PDB entry 1UH1 | X-ray diffraction, 2.80 A resolution | chains A and B of the 4 polymer chains in the assembly

== Chain A ==
Molecule: Agglutinin alpha chain
From: Artocarpus integer
UniProt: P18670 (LECA_ARTIN); residue numbers follow UniProt; this construct covers 1-133
Amino-acid sequence (133 residues; numbered 1 to 133; the number before each row is that of its first residue):
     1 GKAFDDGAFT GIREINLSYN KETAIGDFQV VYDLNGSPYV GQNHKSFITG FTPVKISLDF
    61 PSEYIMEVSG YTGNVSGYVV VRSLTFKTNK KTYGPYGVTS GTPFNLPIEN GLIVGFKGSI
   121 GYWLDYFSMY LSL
Small-molecule neighbours: alpha-methyl-N-acetyl-D-galactosamine (MGC; methyl 2-acetamido-2-deoxy-alpha-D-galactopyranoside): Gly1, Phe47, Tyr78, Val80, Gly121, Tyr122, Trp123, Asp125
Swiss-Prot annotation at these positions:
  - region: Val68 to Asn89 (IgA-binding)
  - glycosylation (N-linked (GlcNAc...) asparagine): Asn43, Asn74
  - natural variant: Lys45 (K45L; K45T), Met66 (M66D; M66V)
Reported in the primary citation:
  - binding site for methyl alpha-D-galactopyranoside: Gly1, Tyr78, Tyr122, Trp123, Asp125
  - binding site for 2-acetamido-2-deoxy-beta-D-galactopyranose: Gly1, Val79, Asp125
  - specificity-determining residues: Tyr122 (proposed by the authors, not directly observed)
  - specificity-determining residues: Tyr78, Trp123 (from molecular simulation)

== Chain B ==
Molecule: Agglutinin beta-3 chain
From: Artocarpus integer
UniProt: P18673 (LEC3_ARTIN); residue numbers follow UniProt; this construct covers 1-20
Amino-acid sequence (20 residues; each row starts with the number of its first residue):
     1 DEQSGKSQTV IVGPWGAKVS
Disordered / not traced: 1-3, 19-20
Sequence notes: conflict Lys6 (Ile in P18673)

== How chain A and chain B interact ==
Residue-residue contacts (28; chain A residue first):
  Ala8(A) with Thr9(B)
  Thr72(A) with Gly16(B)
  Val79(A) with Gly16(B); Ala17(B)
  Val81(A) with Trp15(B)
  Phe104(A) with Trp15(B)
  Leu106(A) with Val12(B), hydrophobic
  Asp125(A) with Gly16(B); Ala17(B), hydrogen bond (backbone-backbone)
  Tyr126(A) with Pro14(B), hydrophobic; Trp15(B); Ala17(B)
  Phe127(A) with Pro14(B); Trp15(B), hydrogen bond (backbone-backbone)
  Ser128(A) with Ile11(B); Val12(B); Gly13(B); Pro14(B)
  Met129(A) with Val10(B); Ile11(B); Val12(B), hydrogen bond (backbone-backbone); Trp15(B), hydrophobic
  Tyr130(A) with Thr9(B); Val10(B); Ile11(B), hydrophobic
  Leu131(A) with Thr9(B); Val10(B), hydrogen bond (backbone-backbone); Val12(B), hydrophobic
Also at the interface, not in a pair above, chain A (14 interface residues in all): Lys117

== In short ==
14 residues of chain A face 9 of chain B across their interface, with 4 hydrogen bonds. Main-chain hydrogen
bonds include Asp125(A)-Ala17(B), Phe127(A)-Trp15(B) and Met129(A)-Val12(B). Ligands of chain A:
alpha-methyl-N-acetyl-D-galactosamine. From the paper: a binding site for methyl alpha-D-galactopyranoside at
Gly1(A), Tyr78(A) and Tyr122(A) among others; a binding site for 2-acetamido-2-deoxy-beta-D-galactopyranose at
Gly1(A), Val79(A) and Asp125(A).
Here chain A is Agglutinin alpha chain and chain B is Agglutinin beta-3 chain, both from Artocarpus integer.
Entry 1UH1 (Crystal structure of jacalin- GalNAc-beta(1-3)-Gal-alpha-O-Me complex) was determined by X-ray
diffraction together with 1UGW, 1UGX, 1UGY and 1UH0 from the same study.
